5L5Y - chains R and S of the 28 polymer chains in the assembly; structure by X-ray diffraction, 2.70 A resolution.

== Chain R ==
Protein: Proteasome subunit alpha type-5
Source organism: Saccharomyces cerevisiae (strain ATCC 204508 / S288c)
Notes: EC 3.4.25.1
UniProt: P32379 (PSA5_YEAST); residues -7 to 252 here correspond to UniProt positions 1-260 (UniProt number = residue number + 8)
Amino-acid sequence (260 residues; numbered -7 to 252; the number before each row is that of its first residue; numbers below 1 keep their minus sign (Met-7 is residue -7)):
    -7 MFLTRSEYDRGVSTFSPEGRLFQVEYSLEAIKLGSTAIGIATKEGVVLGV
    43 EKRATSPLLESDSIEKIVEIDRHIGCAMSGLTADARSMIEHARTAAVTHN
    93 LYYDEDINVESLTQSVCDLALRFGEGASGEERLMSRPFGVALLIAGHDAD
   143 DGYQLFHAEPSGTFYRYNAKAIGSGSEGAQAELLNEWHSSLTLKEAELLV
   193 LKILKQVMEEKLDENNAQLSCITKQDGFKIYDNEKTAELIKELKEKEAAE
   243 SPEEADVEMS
Unresolved in the structure: -7 to 0, 118-124, 243-252

== Chain S ==
Protein: Proteasome subunit alpha type-6
Source organism: Saccharomyces cerevisiae (strain ATCC 204508 / S288c)
Notes: EC 3.4.25.1
UniProt: P40302 (PSA6_YEAST); residues 0-233 here correspond to UniProt positions 1-234 (UniProt number = residue number + 1)
Amino-acid sequence (234 residues; each row starts with the number of its first residue; numbering starts at 0):
     0 MFRNNYDGDTVTFSPTGRLFQVEYALEAIKQGSVTVGLRSNTHAVLVALK
    50 RNADELSSYQKKIIKCDEHMGLSLAGLAPDARVLSNYLRQQCNYSSLVFN
   100 RKLAVERAGHLLCDKAQKNTQSYGGRPYGVGLLIIGYDKSGAHLLEFQPS
   150 GNVTELYGTAIGARSQGAKTYLERTLDTFIKIDGNPDELIKAGVEAISQS
   200 LRDESLTVDNLSIAIVGKDTPFTIYDGEAVAKYI
Unresolved in the structure: 0-2
Curated features (UniProtKB/Swiss-Prot):
  - modified residue: Ser13 (Phosphoserine)
  - cross-link: Lys190 (Glycyl lysine isopeptide (Lys-Gly) (interchain with G-Cter in ubiquitin))

== Interface between chain R and chain S ==
Residue-residue contacts - 46 pairs, chain R then chain S:
  Arg2(R) with Gly7(S)
  Gly3(R) with Gly7(S)
  Ser5(R) with Arg125(S)
  Thr6(R) with Gly7(S); Gln20(S)
  Phe7(R) with Gln20(S), hydrogen bond (backbone-side chain); Tyr23(S); Ala24(S), hydrophobic; Leu76(S), hydrophobic; Arg125(S); Pro126(S); Gly128(S)
  Ser8(R) with Tyr23(S)
  Pro9(R) with Tyr23(S), hydrophobic; Glu26(S)
  Glu10(R) with Glu26(S); Gln30(S)
  Gly11(R) with Tyr23(S); Ala27(S)
  Leu13(R) with Arg125(S)
  Gln106(R) with Arg81(S), hydrogen bond
  Asp110(R) with Arg81(S), salt bridge
  Leu113(R) with Pro78(S), hydrophobic; Asp79(S); Arg125(S)
  Ser153(R) with Pro78(S)
  Gly154(R) with Pro78(S)
  Thr155(R) with Gln59(S)
  Phe156(R) with Gln59(S)
  Tyr157(R) with Arg50(S); Ala52(S); Ser56(S); Ser57(S); Gln59(S)
  Arg158(R) with Ser56(S); Ser57(S), hydrogen bond (backbone-backbone)
  Tyr159(R) with Ala52(S); Asp53(S); Leu55(S); Ser56(S)
  Asn160(R) with Leu55(S), hydrogen bond (backbone-backbone)
  Ala161(R) with Leu55(S)
  Gln172(R) with Asp53(S), hydrogen bond
  Leu176(R) with Glu54(S); Leu55(S), hydrophobic
  Trp179(R) with Leu55(S), hydrophobic
Other interface residues (no listed pair), chain R (27 interface residues in all): Glu117, Leu175
Other interface residues (no listed pair), chain S (25 interface residues in all): Asp6, Asn51, Gly123

== Overview ==
27 residues of chain R and 25 residues of chain S are in contact; the contacts include 5 hydrogen bonds and 1
salt bridge. Among the polar pairs are Asp110(R)-Arg81(S), Phe7(R)-Gln20(S) and Gln106(R)-Arg81(S).
Chain R is Proteasome subunit alpha type-5 and chain S is Proteasome subunit alpha type-6, both from
Saccharomyces cerevisiae (strain ATCC 204508 / S288c); the structure, Yeast 20S proteasome with human beta5c
(1-138) and human beta6 (97-111; 118-133) in complex with carfilzomib, was determined by X-ray diffraction
together with 5L52, 5L54, 5L55, 5L5A, 5L5B, 5L5D and 30 further entries from the same study.
